Entry 7ZM7 (electron microscopy, 2.77 A resolution); this record covers chains I and h of the 43 polymer chains in the assembly.

[Chain I]
Molecule: Oxidoreductase-like protein
From: Chaetomium thermophilum var. thermophilum DSM 1495
UniProtKB: G0SBG8 (G0SBG8_CHATD); residues 1-223 here correspond to UniProt positions 661-883 (UniProt number = residue number + 660)
Chain sequence (223 residues; numbered 1 to 223; the number before each row is that of its first residue):
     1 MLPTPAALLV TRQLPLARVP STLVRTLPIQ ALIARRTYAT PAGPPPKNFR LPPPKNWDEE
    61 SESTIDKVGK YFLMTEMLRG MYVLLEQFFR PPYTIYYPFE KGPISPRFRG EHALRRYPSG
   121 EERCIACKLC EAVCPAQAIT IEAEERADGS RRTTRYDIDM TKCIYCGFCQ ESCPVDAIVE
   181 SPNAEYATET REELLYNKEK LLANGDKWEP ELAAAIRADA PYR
Disordered / not traced: 1-38
Bound ions: 4Fe-4S cluster Fe site 1: Cys124, Cys127, Cys130, Cys173; 4Fe-4S cluster Fe site 2: Cys134, Cys163, Cys166, Cys169
Ligand contacts:
  - 1,2-Distearoyl-sn-glycerophosphoethanolamine (3PE), molecule 1: Tyr71, Phe72, Met74, Met77, Leu78, Met81
  - 1,2-Distearoyl-sn-glycerophosphoethanolamine (3PE), molecule 2: Leu73, Met74, Leu78, Tyr82
  - 4Fe-4S cluster (SF4), molecule 1: His112, Cys134, Pro135, Ala136, Ala138, Ile139, Ile158, Cys163, Ile164, Tyr165, Cys166, Gly167, Phe168, Cys169, Glu180
  - 4Fe-4S cluster (SF4), molecule 2: Cys124, Ile125, Ala126, Cys127, Lys128, Leu129, Cys130, Ile141, Tyr156, Cys173, Pro174, Val175, Ala177, Ile178

[Chain h]
Molecule: NADH dehydrogenase [ubiquinone] 1 alpha subcomplex subunit
From: Chaetomium thermophilum var. thermophilum DSM 1495
UniProtKB: G0S775 (G0S775_CHATD); residues 1-134 here correspond to UniProt positions 118-251 (UniProt number = residue number + 117)
Chain sequence (134 residues; numbered 1 to 134; the number before each row is that of its first residue):
     1 MSYPTRTLAN LRKIGLKEYF RQLLYIGDTK YGELVGVDKF GNKFYENKEE LPLRTRWVDY
    61 AKHDYDAAHI EPMWHAWISY QVDTPPTREP LTQIERPWAP KEHVPNRSFT RGAYKPYNTT
   121 QPKIQSWEPK AAPR
Disordered / not traced: 1
Ligand contacts: 1,2-diacyl-sn-glycero-3-phosphocholine (PC1): Leu24, Tyr25, Tyr65

[How chain I and chain h interact]
Residue-residue contacts (84):
  Pro91(I) with Leu51(h), hydrophobic
  Pro92(I) with Leu51(h)
  Thr94(I) with Arg54(h)
  Ile95(I) with Leu53(h), hydrophobic
  Tyr96(I) with Ile26(h); Gly27(h); Asp28(h); Arg54(h)
  Tyr97(I) with Ala67(h)
  Pro98(I) with Tyr60(h), hydrogen bond (backbone-side chain); Tyr65(h), hydrophobic
  Phe99(I) with Tyr25(h); Ile26(h), hydrophobic; Trp57(h); Val58(h), hydrogen bond (backbone-backbone); Tyr60(h), hydrophobic; Tyr65(h); Ile78(h)
  Glu100(I) with Lys30(h), salt bridge; Arg54(h), salt bridge; Arg56(h); Trp57(h)
  Lys101(I) with Leu53(h); His75(h); Ile78(h); Ser79(h); Tyr80(h)
  Gly102(I) with Ser79(h)
  Pro103(I) with Leu53(h); Ser79(h)
  Ile104(I) with Ser79(h), hydrogen bond (backbone-backbone); Tyr80(h); Gln81(h)
  Ser105(I) with Gln81(h), hydrogen bond (backbone-side chain)
  Pro106(I) with Gln81(h)
  Arg116(I) with Trp98(h)
  Pro118(I) with Trp98(h)
  Ser119(I) with Trp98(h)
  Gly120(I) with Trp98(h)
  Glu142(I) with Lys123(h), salt bridge
  Thr154(I) with Thr119(h); Thr120(h)
  Arg155(I) with Asn118(h), hydrogen bond; Thr120(h), hydrogen bond
  Pro182(I) with His75(h); Gln81(h)
  Ala187(I) with Asn106(h), hydrogen bond (backbone-side chain)
  Thr188(I) with Ser108(h); Phe109(h)
  Glu189(I) with Phe109(h)
  Glu192(I) with Pro116(h)
  Glu193(I) with Ser108(h), hydrogen bond; Ala113(h); Tyr114(h)
  Leu195(I) with Tyr114(h), hydrogen bond (backbone-side chain); Pro116(h)
  Tyr196(I) with Tyr114(h)
  Asn197(I) with Tyr114(h), hydrogen bond (backbone-side chain); Tyr117(h), hydrogen bond (side chain-backbone); Thr119(h)
  Glu199(I) with Tyr117(h); Thr119(h)
  Lys200(I) with Tyr114(h)
  Asp206(I) with Arg96(h), hydrogen bond (backbone-side chain); Trp98(h); Pro100(h)
  Lys207(I) with Pro72(h); Val104(h), hydrogen bond (side chain-backbone)
  Trp208(I) with Pro72(h), hydrophobic; His75(h)
  Glu209(I) with Arg96(h)
  Pro210(I) with Met73(h); Leu91(h); Arg96(h)
  Glu211(I) with Pro72(h); Met73(h); His75(h), salt bridge; Ala76(h); Gln81(h)
  Ala213(I) with Leu91(h)
  Ala214(I) with Met73(h), hydrophobic; Leu91(h)
  Arg217(I) with Glu89(h), salt bridge; Leu91(h)
Interface residues without a listed pair, chain I (46 interface residues in all): Tyr117, Asn183, Glu185, Ala215
Interface residues without a listed pair, chain h (41 interface residues in all): Ala68, His103

[Overview]
46 residues of chain I and 41 residues of chain h are in contact; the contacts include 13 hydrogen bonds and 5
salt bridges. Polar pairs include Glu100(I)-Lys30(h), Glu100(I)-Arg54(h) and Glu142(I)-Lys123(h). Bound to
chain I: 4Fe-4S cluster and 1,2-Distearoyl-sn-glycerophosphoethanolamine. Bound to chain h:
1,2-diacyl-sn-glycero-3-phosphocholine.
Chain I is Oxidoreductase-like protein and chain h is NADH dehydrogenase [ubiquinone] 1 alpha subcomplex
subunit, both from Chaetomium thermophilum var. thermophilum DSM 1495; the structure, CryoEM structure of
mitochondrial complex I from Chaetomium thermophilum (inhibited by DDM), was determined by electron
microscopy, deposited together with 7ZM8, 7ZMB, 7ZME, 7ZMG and 7ZMH.
